PDB entry 4U1G | X-ray diffraction, 3.10 A resolution | chains A and B of the 3 polymer chains in the assembly

Chain A:
Name: Reticulocyte binding protein 5
Source organism: Plasmodium falciparum
UniProtKB: B2L3N7 (B2L3N7_PLAFA); residues 1-526 here = UniProt positions 1-526
Sequence (526 residues; numbered 1 to 526; the number before each row is that of its first residue):
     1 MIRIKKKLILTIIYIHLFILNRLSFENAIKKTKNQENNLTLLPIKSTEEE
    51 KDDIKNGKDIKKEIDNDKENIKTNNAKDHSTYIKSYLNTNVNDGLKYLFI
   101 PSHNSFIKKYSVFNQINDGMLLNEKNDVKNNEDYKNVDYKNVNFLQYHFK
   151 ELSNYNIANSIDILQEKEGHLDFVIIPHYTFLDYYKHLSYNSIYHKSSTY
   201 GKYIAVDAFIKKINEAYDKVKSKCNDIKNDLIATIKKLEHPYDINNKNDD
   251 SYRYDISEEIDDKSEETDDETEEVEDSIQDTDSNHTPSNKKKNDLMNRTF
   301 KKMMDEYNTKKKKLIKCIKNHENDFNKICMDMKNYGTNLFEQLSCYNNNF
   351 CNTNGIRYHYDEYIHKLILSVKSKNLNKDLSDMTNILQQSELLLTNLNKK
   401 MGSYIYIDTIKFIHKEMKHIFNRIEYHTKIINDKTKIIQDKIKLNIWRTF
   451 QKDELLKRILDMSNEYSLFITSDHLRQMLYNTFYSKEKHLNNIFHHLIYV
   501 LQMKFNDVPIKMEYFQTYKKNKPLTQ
Disordered / not traced: 1-159, 242-300, 507-526
Cystine bridges: Cys224-Cys317, Cys345-Cys351
Sequence notes: engineered mutation Ala216 (Thr in B2L3N7)

Chain B:
Name: QA1 monoclonal antibody heavy chain
Source organism: Mus musculus
Notes: antibody fragment or engineered binder
Sequence (258 residues; numbered -18 to 239; the number before each row is that of its first residue; numbers below 1 keep their minus sign (Met-18 is residue -18)):
   -18 MGWSWIFLFLLSGTAGVHSEVQLVESGGGLVKPGGSLKLSCAASGFTFSD
    32 FYMYWVRQTPEKRLEWVATISDGDSYIYYPDSVRGRFTISRDNAKNILFL
    82 QMSSLKSEDTAMYFCARDGNGKDGGDAMDYWGQGTSVTVSSAKTTAPSVY
   132 PLAPVCGDTTGSSVTLGCLVKGYFPEPVTLTWNSGSLSSGVHTFPAVLQS
   182 DLYTLSSSVTVTSSTWPSQSITCNVAHPASSTKVDKKIEPRGPTIKPCPP
   232 CKCPAPNS
Disordered / not traced: -18 to 2, 138-143, 222-239
Cystine bridges: Cys22-Cys96, Cys149-Cys204

How chain A and chain B interact:
Pairs across the interface (25):
  Lys196(A) with Asp31(B), hydrogen bond (side chain-backbone); Asp53(B), salt bridge; Asn101(B), hydrogen bond
  Ser197(A) with Asp53(B), hydrogen bond (backbone-side chain); Gly54(B)
  Ser198(A) with Ser30(B); Asp31(B); Asp53(B)
  Ser344(A) with Lys103(B)
  Cys345(A) with Lys103(B); Gly105(B)
  Tyr346(A) with Tyr33(B), hydrophobic; Tyr35(B), hydrogen bond; Thr50(B); Asp99(B); Gly105(B); Gly106(B)
  Asn348(A) with Asp104(B); Gly105(B), hydrogen bond (side chain-backbone)
  Asn352(A) with Tyr33(B); Tyr57(B); Tyr59(B)
  Asn354(A) with Ser56(B); Tyr57(B), hydrogen bond
  Lys452(A) with Asp104(B), salt bridge
Also at the interface, not in a pair above, chain A (12 interface residues in all): Glu341, Thr353
Also at the interface, not in a pair above, chain B (17 interface residues in all): Gly102
From the paper, about this interface:
  - residue pairs: Lys196(A)-Asn101(B) (hydrogen bond), Lys196(A)-Asp31(B) (hydrogen bond), Ser197(A)-Asp53(B) (hydrogen bond), Tyr346(A)-Tyr33(B) (pi stacking), Asn348(A)-Gly105(B) (hydrogen bond), Asn352(A)-Tyr33(B), Asn352(A)-Tyr59(B), Asn354(A)-Tyr57(B) (hydrogen bond), Lys452(A)-Asp104(B)
  - epitope / paratope residues, chain A: Lys196(A), Ser197(A), Tyr346(A), Asn348(A), Asn352(A), Asn354(A), Lys452(A)
  - epitope / paratope residues, chain B: Tyr33(B)

Summary:
12 residues of chain A face 17 of chain B across their interface; the contacts include 6 hydrogen bonds and 2
salt bridges. Polar pairs include Lys196(A)-Asp53(B), Lys452(A)-Asp104(B) and Lys196(A)-Asp31(B). The paper
describes hydrogen bonds between Lys196(A) and Asn101(B), Lys196(A) and Asp31(B) and Ser197(A) and Asp53(B)
among others; pi stacking between Tyr346(A) and Tyr33(B); contacts between Asn352(A) and Tyr33(B), Asn352(A)
and Tyr59(B) and Lys452(A) and Asp104(B). The paper reports epitope/paratope residues Lys196(A), Ser197(A) and
Tyr33(B) among others.
Chain A is Reticulocyte binding protein 5 (Plasmodium falciparum) and chain B is QA1 monoclonal antibody heavy
chain (Mus musculus); the structure, Plasmodium falciparum reticulocyte-binding protein homologue 5 (PfRH5)
bound to monoclonal antibody QA1, was determined by X-ray diffraction.
